PDB entry 1J3Y | X-ray diffraction, 1.55 A resolution | chains C and D of the 4 polymer chains in the assembly

# Chain C
Protein: Hemoglobin alpha Chain
Source organism: Homo sapiens
UniProtKB: P69905 (HBA_HUMAN); numbering as in UniProt (aligned over 1-141)
Chain sequence (141 residues; numbered 1 to 141; the number before each row is that of its first residue):
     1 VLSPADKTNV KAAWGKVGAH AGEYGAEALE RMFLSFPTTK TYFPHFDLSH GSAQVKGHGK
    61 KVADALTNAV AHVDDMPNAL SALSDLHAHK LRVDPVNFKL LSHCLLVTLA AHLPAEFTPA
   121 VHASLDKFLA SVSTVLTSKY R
Metal / ion sites: heme Fe near His87 (its only coordinating residue here)
Small-molecule neighbours:
  - carbon monoxide (CMO): Leu29, Met32, Phe43, His58, Val62, Leu101
  - heme (HEM): Met32, Thr39, Tyr42, Phe43, His45, Phe46, His58, Lys61, Val62, Ala65, Leu66, Leu83, Leu86, His87, Leu91, Val93, Asn97, Phe98, Leu101, Leu105, Val132, Leu136
UniProt features mapped onto this chain:
  - site: Lys61 (Not glycated)
  - natural variant: Asp6 (A6D: In J-Toronto; this construct carries the variant), Ala13 (A13D: In J-Paris 1/J-Aljezur), Glu27 (A27E: In Shenyang; this construct carries the variant), Lys61 (K61N: In Zambia; deletion: In Clinic), Asp64 (A64D: In Pontoise; this construct carries the variant), Asp75 (D75A: In Lille; D75G: In Chapel Hill; D75N: In G-Pest), Ala111 (A111D: In Petah Tikva)

# Chain D
Protein: Hemoglobin beta Chain
Source organism: Homo sapiens
UniProtKB: P68871 (HBB_HUMAN); residues 1-146 here = UniProt positions 1-146
Chain sequence (146 residues; row label = number of the first residue in the row):
     1 VHLTPEEKSA VTALWGKVNV DEVGGEALGR LLVVYPWTQR FFESFGDLST PDAVMGNPKV
    61 KAHGKKVLGA FSDGLAHLDN LKGTFATLSE LHCDKLHVDP ENFRLLGNVL VCVLAHHFGK
   121 EFTPPVQAAY QKVVAGVANA LAHKYH
Glycans and other covalent adducts: but-2-enedial (2FU) linked to Lys82
Metal / ion sites: protoporphyrin IX containing ni(II) Ni near His92 (its only coordinating residue here)
Small-molecule neighbours: protoporphyrin IX containing ni(II) (HNI): Leu31, Thr38, Phe41, Phe42, Phe45, His63, Lys66, Val67, Ala70, Phe71, Phe85, Leu88, Leu91, His92, Leu96, Val98, Asn102, Phe103, Leu106, Val137, Leu141
UniProt features mapped onto this chain:
  - natural variant: Leu3 (H3L: In Graz; this construct carries the variant), Glu7 (E7A: In G-Makassar; E7K: In Hb C; E7Q: In Machida; E7V: In SKCA), Lys8 (E8K: In G-Siriraj; this construct carries the variant), Val11 (A11V: In Iraq-Halabja; this construct carries the variant), Gly16 (W16G: In Randwick; this construct carries the variant), Val23 (E23V: In D-Granada; this construct carries the variant), Gly24 (V24G: In Miyashiro; this construct carries the variant), Gly25 (G25D: In Moscva; G25R: In Riverdale-Bronx; G25V: In Savannah), Leu32 (L32P: In Yokohama), Val33 (L33V: In Muscat; this construct carries the variant), Arg40 (Q40R: In Tianshui; this construct carries the variant), Phe42 (F42Y: In Mequon; deletion: In Bruxelles), 11 further natural variant entries in UniProt

# How chain C and chain D interact
Residue-residue contacts - 39 pairs, chain C then chain D:
  Arg31(C) - Phe122(D)  hydrogen bond (side chain-backbone)
  Arg31(C) - Thr123(D)
  Arg31(C) - Pro124(D)
  Arg31(C) - Gln127(D)  hydrogen bond
  Leu34(C) - Pro124(D)  hydrophobic
  Leu34(C) - Pro125(D)
  Leu34(C) - Ala128(D)
  Ser35(C) - Gln127(D)
  Ser35(C) - Ala128(D)  hydrogen bond (side chain-backbone)
  Ser35(C) - Gln131(D)
  Phe36(C) - Gln131(D)
  His103(C) - Asn108(D)
  His103(C) - Val111(D)
  His103(C) - Gln131(D)  hydrogen bond
  Cys104(C) - Gln127(D)
  Leu106(C) - Cys112(D)  hydrophobic
  Val107(C) - Val111(D)  hydrophobic
  Val107(C) - Ala115(D)
  Val107(C) - Gln127(D)
  Ala110(C) - Cys112(D)
  Ala110(C) - Ala115(D)
  Ala110(C) - His116(D)
  Ala111(C) - Ala115(D)
  Ala111(C) - Gly119(D)
  His112(C) - Lys120(D)
  Leu113(C) - His116(D)
  Pro114(C) - His116(D)  hydrogen bond (backbone-side chain)
  Phe117(C) - Arg30(D)  hydrogen bond (backbone-side chain)
  Phe117(C) - His116(D)  hydrogen bond (backbone-side chain)
  Thr118(C) - Arg30(D)
  Pro119(C) - Arg30(D)
  Pro119(C) - Val33(D)
  Pro119(C) - Met55(D)  hydrophobic
  His122(C) - Arg30(D)  hydrogen bond
  His122(C) - Val34(D)
  His122(C) - Cys112(D)
  Ala123(C) - Val34(D)
  Asp126(C) - Val34(D)
  Asp126(C) - Tyr35(D)  hydrogen bond
Also at the interface, not in a pair above, chain C (21 interface residues in all): Glu30, Ala120
Also at the interface, not in a pair above, chain D (21 interface residues in all): Pro51, Val109

# Overview
The chain C/chain D interface involves 21 residues from each chain; the contacts include 9 hydrogen bonds.
Among the polar pairs are Arg31(C)-Phe122(D), Arg31(C)-Gln127(D) and Ser35(C)-Ala128(D). Ligands of chain C:
heme and carbon monoxide. Bound to chain D: protoporphyrin IX containing ni(II).
Chain C is Hemoglobin alpha Chain and chain D is Hemoglobin beta Chain, both from Homo sapiens; the structure,
Direct observation of photolysis-induced tertiary structural changes in human hemoglobin; Crystal structure of
alpha(Fe)-beta(Ni) hemoglobin (laser ..., was determined by X-ray diffraction (same publication as 1J3Z, 1J40
and 1J41).
